Entry 5LDD (X-ray diffraction, 2.50 A resolution); this record covers chains A and C of the 3 polymer chains in the assembly.

[Chain A]
Name: Mon1
From: Chaetomium thermophilum (strain DSM 1495 / CBS 144.50 / IMI 039719)
Reference sequence: G0SGS3 (G0SGS3_CHATD); residues 195-355 here = UniProt positions 195-355
Sequence (166 residues; each row starts with the number of its first residue):
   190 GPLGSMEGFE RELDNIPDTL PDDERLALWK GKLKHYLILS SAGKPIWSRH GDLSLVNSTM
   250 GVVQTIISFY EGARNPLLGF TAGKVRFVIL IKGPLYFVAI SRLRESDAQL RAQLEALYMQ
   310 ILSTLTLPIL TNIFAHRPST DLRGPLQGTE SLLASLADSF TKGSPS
Not modelled in the structure: 190-198, 354-355
Construct notes: expression tag (190-194)
From the paper describing this entry:
  - mutagenesis - G232P/K233D, G250W/T254K, S328W/D330A/R332A: abolished catalytic activity with Rab small monomeric GTPase-like protein (chain C)

[Chain C]
Name: Rab small monomeric GTPase-like protein
From: Chaetomium thermophilum (strain DSM 1495 / CBS 144.50 / IMI 039719)
Reference sequence: G0SGE1 (G0SGE1_CHATD); residue numbers follow UniProt; this construct covers 1-205
Sequence (207 residues; numbered -1 to 205; the number before each row is that of its first residue; numbers below 1 keep their minus sign (Gly-1 is residue -1)):
    -1 GSMSSRKKVL LKVIILGDSG VGKTSLMNQY VNKKFSASYK ATIGADFLTR EVMVDDRQVT
    59 MQLWDTAGQE RFQSLGVAFY RGADCCVLVF DVNNAKSFDA LDSWRDEFLI QASPRDPENF
   119 PFVVLGIKID VEESKRVIST KRAQTFCQSK GGIPYFETSA KEAINVEEAF QVIARNALMQ
   179 EESEEFSGDF QDPINIHIEN ERDGCAC
Not modelled in the structure: -1 to 4, 128-132, 160, 179-205
Construct notes: expression tag (-1 to 0); engineered mutation Ile125 (Asn in G0SGE1)
From the paper describing this entry:
  - mutagenesis - Y37R: abolished catalytic activity on MC1
  - mutagenesis - T58K, A76M/G80N: abolished catalytic activity
  - specificity-determining residues: Tyr37, Thr58
  - conformationally variable residues (loop rearrangement): Phe33, Lys38
  - mutagenesis - F33A (3.5 x 104 M-1 s-1): unchanged catalytic activity on MC1
  - specificity-determining residues: Lys38 (by similarity / conservation)
  - mutagenesis - K38A: decreased catalytic activity on catalytic efficiency of MC1

[Interface between chain A and chain C]
Residue-residue contacts (41; chain A residue first):
  Asp211(A) with Asn30(C), hydrogen bond; Phe33(C)
  Asp212(A) with Lys32(C), salt bridge
  Leu215(A) with Lys32(C)
  Ser230(A) with Arg79(C), hydrogen bond (backbone-side chain)
  Ala231(A) with Lys10(C), hydrogen bond (backbone-side chain); Trp62(C); Arg79(C); Gly80(C)
  Gly232(A) with Gln60(C), hydrogen bond (backbone-side chain)
  Lys233(A) with Leu8(C); Lys10(C); Gln60(C); Gly80(C); Asp82(C), salt bridge
  Pro234(A) with Gln60(C)
  Ser243(A) with Phe33(C); Thr47(C); Glu49(C), hydrogen bond
  Asn246(A) with Thr47(C), hydrogen bond; Thr58(C); Gln60(C), hydrogen bond (backbone-side chain)
  Ser247(A) with Phe33(C), hydrogen bond (side chain-backbone); Phe45(C)
  Gly250(A) with Phe45(C); Gln60(C); Trp62(C)
  Val251(A) with Ala35(C), hydrophobic; Tyr37(C), hydrophobic; Phe45(C), hydrophobic
  Gln253(A) with Trp62(C); Ala76(C), hydrogen bond (side chain-backbone); Arg79(C)
  Thr254(A) with Ile41(C); Phe45(C); Trp62(C); Phe77(C)
  Ser257(A) with Leu73(C); Ala76(C)
  Phe258(A) with Ile41(C); Leu73(C), hydrophobic
Also at the interface, not in a pair above, chain A (23 interface residues in all): Arg214, Leu242, Leu244, Met249, Ile255, Tyr285
Also at the interface, not in a pair above, chain C (25 interface residues in all): Lys6, Val7, Leu46, Met59, Phe70
From the paper, about this interface:
  - interface residues, chain A: Gly232(A), Lys233(A), Gly250(A), Thr254(A)
  - hot spots on chain A (mutagenesis) - G250W/T254K: abolished catalytic activity with Rab small monomeric GTPase-like protein (chain C)
  - interface residues, chain C: Phe33(C), Tyr37(C)

[In short]
The interface between chain A and chain C involves 23 residues on one side and 25 on the other, with 9
hydrogen bonds and 2 salt bridges. Among the polar pairs are Asp212(A)-Lys32(C), Lys233(A)-Asp82(C) and
Asp211(A)-Asn30(C). From the paper: G232P/K233D, G250W/T254K and S328W/D330A/R332A of chain A abolish
catalytic activity with Rab small monomeric GTPase-like protein (chain C); interface residues Gly232(A),
Lys233(A) and Phe33(C) among others; 8 substitutions were tested in all.
Chain A is Mon1 and chain C is Rab small monomeric GTPase-like protein, both from Chaetomium thermophilum
(strain DSM 1495 / CBS 144.50 / IMI 039719); the structure, Crystal structure of the heterodimeric GEF
Mon1-Ccz1 in complex with Ypt7, was determined by X-ray diffraction.
